PDB entry 4KRZ | X-ray diffraction, 2.50 A resolution | chains A and B

# Chain A (and B)
Molecule: Pyruvate kinase
Organism: Trypanosoma cruzi
Notes: EC 2.7.1.40; chain B of this document is another copy of the same molecule, construct and numbering; everything in this record applies to it too
UniProt: Q4D9Z4 (Q4D9Z4_TRYCC); numbering as in UniProt (aligned over 1-499)
Chain sequence (519 residues; row label = number of the first residue in the row; numbers below 1 keep their minus sign (Met-19 is residue -19)):
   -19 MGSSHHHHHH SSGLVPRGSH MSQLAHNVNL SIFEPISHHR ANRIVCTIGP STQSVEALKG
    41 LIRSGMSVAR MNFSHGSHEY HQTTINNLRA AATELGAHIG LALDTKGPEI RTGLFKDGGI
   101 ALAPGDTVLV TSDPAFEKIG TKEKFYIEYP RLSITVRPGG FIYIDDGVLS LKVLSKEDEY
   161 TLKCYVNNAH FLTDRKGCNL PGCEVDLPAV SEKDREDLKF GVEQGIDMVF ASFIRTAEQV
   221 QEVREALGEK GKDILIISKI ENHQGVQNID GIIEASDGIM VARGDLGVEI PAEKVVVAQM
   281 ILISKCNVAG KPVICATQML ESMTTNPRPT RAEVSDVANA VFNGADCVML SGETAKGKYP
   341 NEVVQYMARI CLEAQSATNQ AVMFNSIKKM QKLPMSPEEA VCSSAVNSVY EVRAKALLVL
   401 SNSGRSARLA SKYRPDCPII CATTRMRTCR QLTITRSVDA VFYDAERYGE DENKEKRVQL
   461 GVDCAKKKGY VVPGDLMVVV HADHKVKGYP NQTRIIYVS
Not modelled in the structure: -19 to 0, 485-489 (chain B: -19 to 0, 484-487)
Sequence notes: expression tag (-19 to 0)
Ion coordination: K+: Asn52, Ser54, Asp84, Thr85 (together with glycerol)
What the authors report for this chain:
  - conformationally variable residues (order/disorder transition): Ala482 to Gly488

# Interface between chain A and chain B
Pairs across the interface - 74 pairs, chain A then chain B:
  Met1(A) with Lys369(B), hydrogen bond (backbone-side chain)
  Ser2(A) with Ser366(B)
  Leu4(A) with Ser284(B); Ser366(B); Ile367(B), hydrophobic
  Ala5(A) with Met370(B), hydrophobic
  Asn7(A) with Met280(B); Ile281(B); Ser284(B), hydrogen bond
  Val8(A) with Ser284(B); Lys285(B), hydrogen bond (backbone-side chain); Val288(B), hydrophobic
  Leu10(A) with Val277(B), hydrophobic; Ile281(B), hydrophobic
  Ile12(A) with Lys274(B), hydrogen bond (backbone-side chain); Val277(B), hydrophobic; Ile281(B), hydrophobic
  Phe13(A) with His243(B); Gln247(B); Ile270(B), hydrophobic
  His243(A) with Phe13(B)
  Val246(A) with Ile12(B), hydrophobic
  Arg263(A) with Arg311(B)
  Ala272(A) with Val314(B); Tyr346(B)
  Glu273(A) with Val314(B); Tyr346(B), hydrogen bond; Glu353(B)
  Lys274(A) with Ile12(B), hydrogen bond (side chain-backbone); Glu353(B), salt bridge
  Val275(A) with Arg311(B)
  Val276(A) with Ser315(B)
  Val277(A) with Leu10(B), hydrophobic; Ile12(B), hydrophobic; Glu353(B); Ala357(B), hydrophobic
  Ala278(A) with Ile12(B), hydrophobic
  Met280(A) with Asn7(B); Phe322(B), hydrophobic
  Ile281(A) with Asn7(B); Leu10(B); Ile12(B), hydrophobic
  Ser284(A) with Leu4(B); Asn7(B), hydrogen bond; Val8(B)
  Lys285(A) with Val8(B), hydrogen bond (side chain-backbone)
  Val288(A) with Leu4(B), hydrophobic; Val8(B), hydrophobic
  Gln298(A) with Arg311(B), hydrogen bond
  Arg311(A) with Arg263(B); Val275(B); Gln298(B), hydrogen bond; Asp316(B), salt bridge
  Val314(A) with Glu273(B)
  Ser315(A) with Val276(B); Asp316(B); Asn319(B)
  Asp316(A) with Arg311(B), salt bridge; Ser315(B)
  Ala318(A) with Val276(B), hydrophobic
  Asn319(A) with Asn319(B)
  Phe322(A) with Met280(B), hydrophobic
  Tyr346(A) with Ala272(B); Glu273(B), hydrogen bond
  Arg349(A) with Glu273(B)
  Glu353(A) with Glu273(B); Lys274(B), salt bridge
  Ala357(A) with Val277(B), hydrophobic
  Ser366(A) with Ser2(B); Leu4(B)
  Ile367(A) with Leu4(B), hydrophobic
  Lys369(A) with Met1(B)
  Met370(A) with Leu4(B), hydrophobic; Ala5(B), hydrophobic
Interface residues without a listed pair, chain A (46 interface residues in all): Gln3, Gln247, Asn287, Arg308, Ala312, Ile350
Interface residues without a listed pair, chain B (48 interface residues in all): Gln3, Ile16, Gly147, Val246, Ala278, Asn287, Ala312, Ala318, Arg349, Ile350

# Summary
46 residues of chain A and 48 residues of chain B are in contact, with 11 hydrogen bonds and 4 salt bridges.
Polar contacts include Lys274(A)-Glu353(B), Arg311(A)-Asp316(B) and Met1(A)-Lys369(B). Asn52(A), Ser54(A),
Asp84(A) and Thr85(A) form the K+ site. The paper reports conformational variability at Ala482(A).
Both chains are Pyruvate kinase (Trypanosoma cruzi). Entry 4KRZ (Apo crystal structure of pyruvate kinase
(PYK) from Trypanosoma cruzi) was determined by X-ray diffraction together with 4KS0 from the same study.
